9D35 - chains P and I of the 9 polymer chains in the assembly; structure by electron microscopy, 3.26 A resolution.

== Chain P ==
Molecule: Proteasome maturation factor UMP1
Source organism: Saccharomyces cerevisiae
Reference sequence: P38293 (UMP1_YEAST); numbering as in UniProt (aligned over 1-148)
Chain sequence (200 residues; each row starts with the number of its first residue):
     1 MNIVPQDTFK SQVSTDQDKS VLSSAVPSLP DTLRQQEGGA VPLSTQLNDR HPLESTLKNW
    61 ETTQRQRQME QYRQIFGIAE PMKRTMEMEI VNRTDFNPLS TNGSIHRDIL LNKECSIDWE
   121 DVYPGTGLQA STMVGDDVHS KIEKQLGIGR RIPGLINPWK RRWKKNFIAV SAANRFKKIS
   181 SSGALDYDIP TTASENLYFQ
Disordered / not traced: 1-48, 127-200
Sequence notes: expression tag (149-200)

== Chain I ==
Molecule: Proteasome subunit beta type-2
Source organism: Saccharomyces cerevisiae
Notes: EC 3.4.25.1
Reference sequence: P25043 (PSB2_YEAST); residue numbers follow UniProt; this construct covers 1-261
Chain sequence (261 residues; row label = number of the first residue in the row):
     1 MAGLSFDNYQ RNNFLAENSH TQPKATSTGT TIVGVKFNNG VVIAADTRST QGPIVADKNC
    61 AKLHRISPKI WCAGAGTAAD TEAVTQLIGS NIELHSLYTS REPRVVSALQ MLKQHLFKYQ
   121 GHIGAYLIVA GVDPTGSHLF SIHAHGSTDV GYYLSLGSGS LAAMAVLESH WKQDLTKEEA
   181 IKLASDAIQA GIWNDLGSGS NVDVCVMEIG KDAEYLRNYL TPNVREEKQK SYKFPRGTTA
   241 VLKESIVNIC DIQEEQVDIT A
Disordered / not traced: 1, 50-60, 221-237, 248-261
Curated features (UniProtKB/Swiss-Prot):
  - active site: Thr30 (Nucleophile)

== Interface between chain P and chain I ==
Pairs across the interface (37; chain P residue first):
  Asp49(P) - Tyr9(I)
  Asp49(P) - Gln10(I)
  Arg50(P) - Tyr9(I)
  His51(P) - Phe6(I)
  His51(P) - Tyr9(I)
  His51(P) - His122(I)
  Pro52(P) - Tyr9(I)
  Pro52(P) - His122(I)
  Leu53(P) - Phe6(I)
  Leu53(P) - Tyr119(I)  hydrophobic
  Leu53(P) - Gln120(I)
  Leu53(P) - His122(I)
  Glu54(P) - Phe6(I)
  Thr56(P) - Gln120(I)
  Leu57(P) - Lys118(I)
  Leu57(P) - Tyr119(I)  hydrophobic
  Trp60(P) - Lys118(I)
  Glu114(P) - Tyr98(I)  hydrogen bond
  Cys115(P) - Leu94(I)
  Cys115(P) - Tyr98(I)  hydrophobic
  Ser116(P) - Asn91(I)
  Ile117(P) - Leu87(I)
  Ile117(P) - Asn91(I)  hydrogen bond (backbone-side chain)
  Ile117(P) - Leu94(I)  hydrophobic
  Asp118(P) - Lys118(I)  salt bridge
  Trp119(P) - Gly3(I)
  Trp119(P) - Leu4(I)  hydrophobic
  Trp119(P) - Ala83(I)
  Trp119(P) - Leu87(I)
  Trp119(P) - His115(I)
  Trp119(P) - Tyr119(I)
  Glu120(P) - Ala2(I)
  Glu120(P) - Gly3(I)
  Glu120(P) - Lys118(I)  salt bridge
  Tyr123(P) - Ala2(I)
  Tyr123(P) - Gly3(I)  hydrogen bond (backbone-backbone)
  Gly125(P) - Ala2(I)
Other interface residues (no listed pair), chain I (19 interface residues in all): Ser90, His95, Phe117

== In short ==
Chain P and chain I form an interface of 18 and 19 residues respectively, with 3 hydrogen bonds and 2 salt
bridges. Among the polar pairs are Asp118(P)-Lys118(I), Glu120(P)-Lys118(I) and Glu114(P)-Tyr98(I). Curated
annotation (UniProt) lists active-site residue Thr30(I) on chain I.
Here chain P is Proteasome maturation factor UMP1 and chain I is Proteasome subunit beta type-2, both from
Saccharomyces cerevisiae. Entry 9D35 (Proteasome core particle assembly intermediate 5-alpha/3-beta/Ump1
purified from Saccharomyces cerevisiae) was determined by electron microscopy.
